6LBE - chains A and B of the 3 polymer chains in the assembly; structure by X-ray diffraction, 2.60 A resolution.

[Chain A]
Protein: MHC class I antigen
From: Ctenopharyngodon idella
Reference sequence: Q65XY8 (Q65XY8_CTEID); residues 1-275 here correspond to UniProt positions 17-291 (UniProt number = residue number + 16)
Sequence (275 residues; row label = number of the first residue in the row):
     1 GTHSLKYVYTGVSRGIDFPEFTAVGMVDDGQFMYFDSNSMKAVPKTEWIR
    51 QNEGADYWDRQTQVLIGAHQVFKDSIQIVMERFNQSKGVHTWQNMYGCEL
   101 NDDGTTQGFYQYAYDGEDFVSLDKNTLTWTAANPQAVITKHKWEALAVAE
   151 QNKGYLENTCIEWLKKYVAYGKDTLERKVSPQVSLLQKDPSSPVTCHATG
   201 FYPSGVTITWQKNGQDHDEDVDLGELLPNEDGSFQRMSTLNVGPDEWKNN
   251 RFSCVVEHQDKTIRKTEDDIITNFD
Not modelled in the structure: 275
Disulfide bonds: Cys98-Cys160, Cys196-Cys254
What the authors report for this chain:
  - conformationally variable residues (helix shift, side-chain flip): Phe72, Thr139, Lys142, Trp143

[Chain B]
Protein: Beta-2-microglobulin
From: Ctenopharyngodon idella
Reference sequence: A0A3G2VUI3 (A0A3G2VUI3_CTEID); residues 1-98 here correspond to UniProt positions 20-117 (UniProt number = residue number + 19)
Sequence (99 residues; numbered 0 to 98; the number before each row is that of its first residue; numbering starts at 0):
     0 MRQSDPKVQVYSRNPGEYGKANVLICYVSGFHPPDITIQLLKNGVEIPGS
    50 TQTDLAFEEGWQFHLTKYVDFLPQPGEEYTCRVRHMSSPTKSYTWEPDM
Not modelled in the structure: 0
Differences from the reference sequence: initiating methionine (0)
Disulfide bonds: Cys25-Cys80
What the authors report for this chain:
  - conformationally variable residues (loop rearrangement): Trp60

[How chain A and chain B interact]
Pairs across the interface (77):
  Val8(A) - Phe56(B)
  Tyr9(A) - Phe56(B)
  Thr10(A) - Leu54(B)
  Thr10(A) - Phe56(B)
  Thr10(A) - Phe62(B)
  Val12(A) - Pro33(B)  hydrophobic
  Gly15(A) - Asp34(B)
  Ile16(A) - Asp34(B)  hydrogen bond (backbone-side chain)
  Asp17(A) - Asp34(B)  hydrogen bond (backbone-side chain)
  Asp17(A) - Ile35(B)
  Asp17(A) - Arg83(B)  salt bridge
  Phe18(A) - Pro33(B)
  Phe18(A) - Asp34(B)
  Phe18(A) - Leu64(B)  hydrophobic
  Thr22(A) - Leu54(B)
  Val24(A) - Leu54(B)
  Gln31(A) - Asp53(B)  hydrogen bond
  Tyr34(A) - Asp53(B)
  Lys45(A) - Asp53(B)  salt bridge
  Thr91(A) - His31(B)  hydrogen bond
  Thr91(A) - Pro33(B)
  Gln93(A) - Phe56(B)
  Gln93(A) - Trp60(B)
  Gln93(A) - Phe62(B)
  Asn94(A) - Phe56(B)
  Met95(A) - Phe56(B)  hydrophobic
  Met95(A) - Glu58(B)
  Met95(A) - Trp60(B)  hydrophobic
  Phe109(A) - Glu58(B)
  Gln111(A) - Glu58(B)  hydrogen bond
  Gln111(A) - Trp60(B)
  Tyr112(A) - Trp60(B)
  Ala113(A) - Trp60(B)
  Asp115(A) - Arg1(B)
  Asp115(A) - His31(B)
  Gly116(A) - Arg1(B)
  Gly116(A) - His31(B)
  Gly116(A) - Trp60(B)
  Glu117(A) - Arg1(B)
  Asp118(A) - Trp60(B)  hydrogen bond
  Gln182(A) - Arg12(B)  hydrogen bond
  Ser184(A) - Pro14(B)
  Leu186(A) - Pro14(B)  hydrophobic
  Leu186(A) - Asp97(B)
  Leu186(A) - Met98(B)  hydrophobic
  Gln187(A) - Met98(B)
  Lys188(A) - Pro96(B)
  Lys188(A) - Asp97(B)  salt bridge
  Lys188(A) - Met98(B)
  His197(A) - Arg12(B)
  His197(A) - Pro14(B)
  Thr199(A) - Arg12(B)  hydrogen bond (side chain-backbone)
  Thr199(A) - Asn13(B)
  Gly200(A) - Arg12(B)
  Glu225(A) - Lys6(B)  salt bridge
  Glu225(A) - Gln8(B)
  Leu227(A) - Gln8(B)
  Leu227(A) - Tyr10(B)
  Pro228(A) - Tyr10(B)  hydrogen bond (backbone-side chain)
  Pro228(A) - Tyr26(B)  hydrophobic
  Pro228(A) - Thr65(B)
  Asn229(A) - Arg12(B)
  Asn229(A) - Ile24(B)
  Glu230(A) - Arg12(B)  salt bridge
  Glu230(A) - Val22(B)
  Glu230(A) - Tyr67(B)
  Asp231(A) - Arg12(B)  salt bridge
  Ser233(A) - Arg12(B)
  Gln235(A) - Tyr10(B)
  Gln235(A) - Ser11(B)  hydrogen bond (side chain-backbone)
  Gln235(A) - Arg12(B)  hydrogen bond (side chain-backbone)
  Met237(A) - Asp97(B)
  Thr272(A) - Met98(B)
  Asn273(A) - Gly15(B)  hydrogen bond (side chain-backbone)
  Asn273(A) - Glu16(B)
  Asn273(A) - Tyr17(B)  hydrogen bond (side chain-backbone)
  Asn273(A) - Met98(B)  hydrogen bond (side chain-backbone)
Also at the interface, not in a pair above, chain A (46 interface residues in all): Val89, Ile271
Also at the interface, not in a pair above, chain B (35 interface residues in all): Pro32, Thr36, Ala55, Glu57
Interface features reported in the paper:
  - residue pairs: Ile16(A)-Asp34(B) (hydrogen bond), Asp17(A)-Arg83(B) (salt bridge), Thr91(A)-His31(B) (hydrogen bond), Gln111(A)-Glu58(B) (hydrogen bond), Lys188(A)-Asp97(B) (salt bridge), His197(A)-Arg12(B), Thr199(A)-Arg12(B) (hydrogen bond), Glu230(A)-Arg12(B) (salt bridge), Asp231(A)-Arg12(B) (salt bridge), Ser233(A)-Arg12(B) (hydrogen bond), Gln235(A)-Arg12(B) (hydrogen bond), Asn273(A)-Met98(B) (hydrogen bond), Trp60(B)-Gln93(A) (hydrogen bond), Trp60(B)-Asp118(A) (hydrogen bond)
  - interface residues, chain B: Arg12(B)

[Summary]
Chain A and chain B form an interface of 46 and 35 residues respectively; the contacts include 14 hydrogen
bonds and 6 salt bridges. Among the polar pairs are Asp17(A)-Arg83(B), Lys45(A)-Asp53(B) and
Lys188(A)-Asp97(B). The authors report hydrogen bonds between Ile16(A) and Asp34(B), Thr91(A) and His31(B) and
Gln111(A) and Glu58(B) among others; salt bridges between Asp17(A) and Arg83(B), Lys188(A) and Asp97(B) and
Glu230(A) and Arg12(B) among others; a contact between His197(A) and Arg12(B). From the paper: the interface
residue Arg12(B); conformational variability at Phe72(A), Thr139(A) and Trp60(B) among others.
Chain A is MHC class I antigen and chain B is Beta-2-microglobulin, both from Ctenopharyngodon idella; the
structure, Crystal structure of bony fish MHC class I binding beta2M-2 for 2.6 angstrom, was determined by
X-ray diffraction, deposited together with 5H5Z.
